PDB entry 3UDA | X-ray diffraction, 2.51 A resolution | chain A

== Chain A ==
Protein: Heparin-binding growth factor 1
Organism: Homo sapiens
UniProtKB: P05230 (FGF1_HUMAN); residues 1-140 here correspond to UniProt positions 16-155 (UniProt number = residue number + 15)
Chain sequence (141 residues; each row starts with the number of its first residue; numbering starts at 0):
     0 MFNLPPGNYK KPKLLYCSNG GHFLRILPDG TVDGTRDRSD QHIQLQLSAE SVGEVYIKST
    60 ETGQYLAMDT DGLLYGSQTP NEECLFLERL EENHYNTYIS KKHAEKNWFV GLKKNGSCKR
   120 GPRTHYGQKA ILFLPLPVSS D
Disordered / not traced: 0-10, 137-140
Construct notes: expression tag (0)
Curated features (UniProtKB/Swiss-Prot):
  - region: Lys-112 to Lys-128 (Heparin-binding)
  - motif: Lys-9 to Lys-12 (Nuclear localization signal)
  - binding site (heparin): Asn-18
Reported in the primary citation:
  - binding site for 1-O-methyl-2-O-sulfo-iduronic acid: Asn-18, Lys-113, Gln-127, Lys-128
  - binding site for the ligand SUS: Asn-18, Lys-113, Lys-118

== In short ==
From UniProt: heparin-binding residue Asn-18. The paper reports a binding site for
1-O-methyl-2-O-sulfo-iduronic acid at Asn-18, Lys-113 and Gln-127 among others; a binding site for the ligand
SUS at Asn-18, Lys-113 and Lys-118.
Chain A is Heparin-binding growth factor 1 (Homo sapiens); the structure, Crystal Structure Analysis of
FGF1-Disaccharide(NI24) complex, was determined by X-ray diffraction (same publication as 3UD7, 3UD8 and
3UD9).
